Entry 8JSL (electron microscopy, 2.95 A resolution); this record covers chains C and D of the 6 polymer chains in the assembly.

[Chain C (and D)]
Protein: Polymerase cofactor VP35
From: Ebola virus
Notes: chain D of this document is another copy of the same molecule, construct and numbering; everything in this record applies to it too
UniProt: A0A1C4HDK9 (A0A1C4HDK9_9MONO); residue numbers follow UniProt; this construct covers 1-340
Amino-acid sequence (340 residues; row label = number of the first residue in the row):
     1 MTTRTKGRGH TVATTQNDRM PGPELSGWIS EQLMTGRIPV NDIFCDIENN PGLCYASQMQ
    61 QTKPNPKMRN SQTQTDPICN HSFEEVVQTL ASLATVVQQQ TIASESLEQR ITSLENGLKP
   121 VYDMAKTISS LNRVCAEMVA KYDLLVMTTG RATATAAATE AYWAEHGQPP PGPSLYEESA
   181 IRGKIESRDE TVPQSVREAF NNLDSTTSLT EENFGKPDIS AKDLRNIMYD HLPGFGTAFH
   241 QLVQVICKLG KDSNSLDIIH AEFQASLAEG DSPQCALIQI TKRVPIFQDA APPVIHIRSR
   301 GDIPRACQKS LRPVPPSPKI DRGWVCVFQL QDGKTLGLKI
Disordered / not traced: 1-107, 180-340 (chain D: 1-109, 150-340)

[Interface between chain C and chain D]
Pairs across the interface (10):
  Gln109(C) - Ile111(D)
  Ser113(C) - Leu118(D)
  Met124(C) - Ala125(D)  hydrophobic
  Met124(C) - Ile128(D)  hydrophobic
  Thr127(C) - Asn132(D)
  Leu131(C) - Asn132(D)
  Leu131(C) - Cys135(D)  hydrophobic
  Lys141(C) - Tyr142(D)
  Leu145(C) - Tyr142(D)
  Leu145(C) - Val146(D)  hydrophobic
Interface residues without a listed pair, chain C (11 interface residues in all): Pro120, Val134, Cys135, Met138
Interface residues without a listed pair, chain D (11 interface residues in all): Leu131, Met138, Val139

[Summary]
Chain C and chain D each contribute 11 residues to their interface.
Chain C and chain D are both Polymerase cofactor VP35 (Ebola virus); the structure, The structure of EBOV
L-VP35-RNA complex, was determined by electron microscopy (same publication as 8JSM and 8JSN).
